Entry 7JPD (X-ray diffraction, 2.95 A resolution); this record covers chains a and E of the 6 polymer chains in the assembly.

== Chain a ==
Molecule: Hemagglutinin HA2 chain
Organism: Influenza A virus
UniProtKB: Q20MG8 (Q20MG8_9INFA); residues 330-494 here correspond to UniProt positions 345-509 (UniProt number = residue number + 15)
Amino-acid sequence (170 residues; each row starts with the number of its first residue):
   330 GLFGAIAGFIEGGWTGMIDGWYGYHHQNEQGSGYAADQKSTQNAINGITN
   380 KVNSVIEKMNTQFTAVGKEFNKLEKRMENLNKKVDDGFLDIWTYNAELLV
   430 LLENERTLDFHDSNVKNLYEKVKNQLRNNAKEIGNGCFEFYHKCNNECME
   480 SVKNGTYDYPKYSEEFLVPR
Disordered / not traced: 490-499
Sequence notes: expression tag (495-499)
Cystine bridges: C473-C477

== Chain E ==
Molecule: Hemagglutinin HA1 chain
Organism: Influenza A virus
UniProtKB: Q20MG8 (Q20MG8_9INFA); residues 3-329 here correspond to UniProt positions 18-344 (UniProt number = residue number + 15)
Amino-acid sequence (329 residues; numbered 1 to 329; the number before each row is that of its first residue):
     1 GSDTICIGYHANNSTDTVDTVLEKNVTVTHSVNLLEDSHNGKLCRLKGIA
    51 PLQLGKCNIAGWILGNPECESLLSKRSWSYIAETPNSENGTCYPGDFADY
   101 EELREQLSSVSSFERFEIFPKERSWPKHNITRGVTAACSHAGKSSFYKNL
   151 LWLTETNGSYPKLSKSYVNNKEKEVLVLWGVHHPSNIEDQKTLYRKENAY
   201 VSVVSSNYNRRFTPEIAERPKVRGQAGRMNYYWTLLEPGDTIIFEANGNL
   251 IAPWYAFALSRGFGSGIITSNASMDECDTKCQTPQGAINSSLPFQNIHPV
   301 TIGECPKYVKSTKLRMVTGLRNIPSIQSR
Disordered / not traced: 1, 325-329
Sequence notes: expression tag (1-2)
Cystine bridges: C44-C277, C57-C69, C92-C138, C281-C305
Glycans and other covalent adducts: N-acetylglucosamine (NAG) linked to N25, N89, N129, N157

== Interface between chain a and chain E ==
Pairs across the interface - 13 pairs, chain a then chain E:
  K401(a) with Q106(E), hydrogen bond (backbone-side chain)
  L402(a) with D99(E); E102(E)
  E403(a) with E102(E)
  K404(a) with E102(E), hydrogen bond (backbone-side chain); E105(E); Q106(E); R261(E)
  R405(a) with E101(E); E102(E), salt bridge; E105(E)
  N408(a) with E105(E), hydrogen bond
  D419(a) with K307(E), salt bridge
Other interface residues (no listed pair), chain a (8 interface residues in all): Y423
Other interface residues (no listed pair), chain E (10 interface residues in all): W233, G262, F294

== In short ==
Chain a and chain E form an interface of 8 and 10 residues respectively, with 3 hydrogen bonds and 2 salt
bridges. Polar contacts include R405(a)-E102(E), D419(a)-K307(E) and K401(a)-Q106(E). Covalently linked
N-acetylglucosamine: at N25(E), N89(E), N129(E) and N157(E).
Here chain a is Hemagglutinin HA2 chain and chain E is Hemagglutinin HA1 chain, both from Influenza A virus.
Entry 7JPD (Crystal structure of the trimeric full length mature hemagglutinin from influenza A virus A/Fort
Monmouth/1/1947) was determined by X-ray diffraction, deposited together with 6ML8.
